8XCD - chains A and L of the 3 polymer chains in the assembly; structure by electron microscopy, 3.49 A resolution.

# Chain A
Name: Solute carrier family 10 member a1
Organism: Macaca fascicularis
Reference sequence: G7PAR4 (G7PAR4_MACFA); residues 1-349 here = UniProt positions 1-349
Amino-acid sequence (351 residues; numbered -1 to 349; the number before each row is that of its first residue; numbers below 1 keep their minus sign (Gly-1 is residue -1)):
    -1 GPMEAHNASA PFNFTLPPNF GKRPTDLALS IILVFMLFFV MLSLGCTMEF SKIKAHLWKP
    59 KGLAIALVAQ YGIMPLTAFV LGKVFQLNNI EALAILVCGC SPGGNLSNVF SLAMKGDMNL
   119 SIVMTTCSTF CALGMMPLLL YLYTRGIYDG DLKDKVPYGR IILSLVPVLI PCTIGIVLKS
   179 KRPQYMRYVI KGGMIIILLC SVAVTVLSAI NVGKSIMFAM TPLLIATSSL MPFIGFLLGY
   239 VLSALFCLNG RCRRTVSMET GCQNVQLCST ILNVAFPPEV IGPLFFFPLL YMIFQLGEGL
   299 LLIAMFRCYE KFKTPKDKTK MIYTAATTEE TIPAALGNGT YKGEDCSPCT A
Disordered / not traced: -1 to 20, 311-349
Differences from the reference sequence: expression tag (-1 to 0)
Small-molecule neighbours:
  - taurocholic acid (TCH), molecule 1: Asp24, Leu27, Leu31, Ser199, Val202, Thr203, Ser206, Asn209, Gln264, Phe283, Pro286, Leu287, Met290, Ile291, Leu294
  - taurocholic acid (TCH), molecule 2: Leu31, Met34, Leu35, Val38, Gly102, Asn103, Leu104, Arg158, Ser162, Ile195, Ser199, Asn262, Gln264, Leu294

# Chain L
Name: YN69083 Fab Light chain
Organism: Mus musculus
Notes: antibody fragment or engineered binder
Amino-acid sequence (213 residues; each row starts with the number of its first residue):
     1 DIVMTQSPAI MSASPGQKVT ITCSASSSVN YMHWYQQKLG SSPKLWIYDT SKLALGVPAR
    61 FSGSGSGTSY SLTISSMEAE DAASYFCHQW SSYPRTFGGG TKLEIKRADA APTVSIFPPS
   121 SEQLTSGGAS VVCFLNNFYP KDINVKWKID GSERQNGVLN SWTDQDSKDS TYSMSSTLTL
   181 TKDEYERHNS YTCEATHKTS TSPIVKSFNR NEC
Disulfides: Cys23-Cys87, Cys133-Cys193

# Interface between chain A and chain L
Residue-residue contacts (13; chain A residue first):
  Asn86(A) - Asn30(L)  hydrogen bond
  Ile88(A) - Ser91(L)
  Phe216(A) - Lys52(L)
  Ala217(A) - Tyr31(L)  hydrogen bond (backbone-side chain)
  Phe274(A) - Tyr93(L)
  Pro275(A) - Tyr93(L)
  Pro275(A) - Arg95(L)
  Glu277(A) - Trp90(L)  hydrogen bond (backbone-side chain)
  Glu277(A) - Arg95(L)  salt bridge
  Val278(A) - Trp90(L)
  Val278(A) - Tyr93(L)
  Val278(A) - Arg95(L)
  Pro281(A) - Tyr31(L)
Also at the interface, not in a pair above, chain L (8 interface residues in all): Ser92

# Overview
9 residues of chain A and 8 residues of chain L are in contact; the contacts include 3 hydrogen bonds and 1
salt bridge. Polar contacts include Glu277(A)-Arg95(L), Asn86(A)-Asn30(L) and Ala217(A)-Tyr31(L). Ligands of
chain A: taurocholic acid.
Chain A is Solute carrier family 10 member a1 (Macaca fascicularis) and chain L is YN69083 Fab Light chain
(Mus musculus); the structure, Macaca fascicularis NTCP in complex with YN69083 Fab, was determined by
electron microscopy.
